Entry 3KP0 (X-ray diffraction, 2.80 A resolution); this record covers chains A and E.

# Chain A
Name: D-ornithine aminomutase E component
Organism: Clostridium sticklandii
Reference sequence: Q8VPJ5 (Q8VPJ5_CLOST); numbering as in UniProt; present here: 1-219, 223-743
Amino-acid sequence (763 residues; row label = number of the first residue in the row; note: 3 numbers in that range are skipped by the numbering (no residue carries them; nothing is unmodelled there)):
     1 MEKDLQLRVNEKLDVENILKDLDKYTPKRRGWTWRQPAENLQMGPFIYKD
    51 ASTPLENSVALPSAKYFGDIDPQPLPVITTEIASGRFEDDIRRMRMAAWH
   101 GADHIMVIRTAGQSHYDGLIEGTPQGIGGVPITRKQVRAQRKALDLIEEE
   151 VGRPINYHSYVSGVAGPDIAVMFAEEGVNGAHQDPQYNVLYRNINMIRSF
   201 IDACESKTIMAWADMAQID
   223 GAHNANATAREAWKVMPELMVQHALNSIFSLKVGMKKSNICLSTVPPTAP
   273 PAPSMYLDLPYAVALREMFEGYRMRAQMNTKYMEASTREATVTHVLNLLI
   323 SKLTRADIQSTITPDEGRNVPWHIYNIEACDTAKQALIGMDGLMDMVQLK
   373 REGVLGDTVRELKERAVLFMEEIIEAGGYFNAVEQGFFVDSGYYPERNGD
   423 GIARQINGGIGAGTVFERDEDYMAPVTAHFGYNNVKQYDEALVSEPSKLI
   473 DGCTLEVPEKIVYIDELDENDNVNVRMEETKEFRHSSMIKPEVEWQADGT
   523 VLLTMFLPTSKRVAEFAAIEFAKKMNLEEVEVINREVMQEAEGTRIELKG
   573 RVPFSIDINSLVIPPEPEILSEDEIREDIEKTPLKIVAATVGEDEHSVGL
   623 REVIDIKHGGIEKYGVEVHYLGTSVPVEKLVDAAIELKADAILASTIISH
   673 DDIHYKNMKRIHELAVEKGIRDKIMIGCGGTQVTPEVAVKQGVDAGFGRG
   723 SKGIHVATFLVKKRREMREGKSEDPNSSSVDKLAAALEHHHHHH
Disordered / not traced: 1-4, 507-508, 588-766
Sequence notes: expression tag (744-766)
Ligand contacts:
  - 5'-deoxyadenosine (5AD): E121, P124, L489, D490
  - Z98 ((2S)-2-amino-4-{[(1Z)-{3-hydroxy-2-methyl-5-[(phosphonooxy)methyl]pyridin-4-yl}methylidene]amino}butanoic acid): E81, R109, Q113, S114, Y160, S162, G163, H182, D184, Y187, R192, D219, G223, H225, N226, R297, Q299

# Chain E
Name: D-ornithine aminomutase S component
Organism: Clostridium sticklandii
Reference sequence: Q8VPJ6 (Q8VPJ6_CLOST); residue numbers follow UniProt; this construct covers 1-121
Amino-acid sequence (121 residues; row label = number of the first residue in the row):
     1 MKRADDFQQRRAHLANLSDEELQTRFWEMAEKIVDPLLDLGKKNTTPSIE
    51 RSVLLRMGFSSLEAKAIVDKTMDRGLMGKGAGHIVYKIAKEKNISVREAG
   101 LALSEGKYWDDAIQIFKGGVK
Disordered / not traced: 1-5, 115-121

# How chain A and chain E interact
Contacting residue pairs (133; chain A residue first):
  D117(A) with R51(E), salt bridge
  G118(A) with R51(E)
  L119(A) with S61(E)
  E121(A) with S61(E), hydrogen bond
  V164(A) with S48(E); R51(E)
  A165(A) with S48(E); R51(E)
  P167(A) with S48(E); S52(E)
  D168(A) with S48(E); R51(E), salt bridge; S52(E); L55(E)
  V171(A) with S52(E); R56(E)
  R198(A) with T46(E); S48(E), hydrogen bond
  F200(A) with L37(E), hydrophobic
  I201(A) with L40(E); G41(E); T46(E); I49(E)
  D202(A) with T46(E), hydrogen bond; S48(E), hydrogen bond; I49(E)
  C204(A) with G41(E)
  E205(A) with R56(E), salt bridge
  M242(A) with F26(E)
  A246(A) with F26(E), hydrophobic
  L247(A) with V34(E)
  I250(A) with A30(E); V34(E), hydrophobic
  F251(A) with L37(E), hydrophobic
  K254(A) with E31(E), salt bridge; D35(E), salt bridge; L38(E)
  V255(A) with L38(E), hydrophobic
  E289(A) with Q23(E)
  M290(A) with Q23(E); F26(E), hydrophobic; W27(E), hydrogen bond (backbone-side chain)
  F291(A) with W27(E), hydrophobic
  Y294(A) with W27(E), hydrophobic
  R382(A) with L14(E), hydrogen bond (side chain-backbone); A15(E); L17(E), hydrogen bond (side chain-backbone); D19(E), salt bridge; L22(E)
  E383(A) with F7(E)
  E386(A) with F7(E); R11(E), salt bridge; L22(E)
  R387(A) with F7(E)
  V389(A) with L22(E), hydrophobic; R25(E); F26(E), hydrophobic; M29(E)
  L390(A) with F7(E), hydrophobic; R10(E); L14(E), hydrophobic
  M392(A) with M29(E), hydrophobic; A30(E), hydrophobic; I33(E), hydrophobic
  E393(A) with H13(E), salt bridge; L14(E); R25(E), salt bridge; M29(E)
  I395(A) with I33(E), hydrophobic
  I396(A) with M29(E), hydrophobic; I33(E), hydrophobic
  Y401(A) with I33(E), hydrophobic
  F402(A) with L37(E), hydrophobic; L40(E), hydrophobic
  Y416(A) with R10(E), hydrogen bond
  P417(A) with D6(E); F7(E), hydrophobic; R10(E)
  E418(A) with D6(E)
  T436(A) with T45(E); T46(E); P47(E)
  V437(A) with N44(E); T45(E)
  F438(A) with N44(E); T45(E), hydrogen bond (backbone-backbone); M72(E), hydrophobic; M77(E), hydrophobic
  E439(A) with K43(E); N44(E); G78(E)
  R440(A) with K42(E); K43(E), hydrogen bond (backbone-backbone); N44(E), hydrogen bond (side chain-backbone); T45(E); G78(E)
  D441(A) with G78(E), hydrogen bond (backbone-backbone); K79(E), salt bridge
  D443(A) with K79(E); H83(E), hydrogen bond (backbone-side chain)
  Y444(A) with E50(E), hydrogen bond; G78(E); K79(E); G80(E)
  M445(A) with K79(E), hydrogen bond (backbone-backbone); H83(E); Y86(E), hydrophobic
  A446(A) with V53(E), hydrophobic
  P447(A) with M57(E)
  V448(A) with V53(E); R56(E)
  T449(A) with R56(E), hydrogen bond (backbone-side chain)
  A450(A) with R56(E), hydrogen bond (backbone-side chain)
  F452(A) with L38(E); G41(E); K42(E)
  G453(A) with G41(E); K42(E)
  Y454(A) with K42(E), hydrogen bond (backbone-backbone)
  Q459(A) with H83(E)
  Y460(A) with H83(E), hydrogen bond; Y86(E), hydrophobic; K90(E)
  L471(A) with Y86(E)
  I472(A) with M57(E), hydrophobic
  C475(A) with R56(E)
  T476(A) with L55(E); R56(E), hydrogen bond (backbone-backbone); G58(E)
  L477(A) with R56(E)
  K482(A) with G58(E)
  V484(A) with G58(E); S60(E)
Also at the interface, not in a pair above, chain A (75 interface residues in all): E175, I209, S249, K385, A388, E394, H451, L489
Also at the interface, not in a pair above, chain E (58 interface residues in all): S18, K32, F59, L62, G82, K87, V96, R97

# Summary
75 residues of chain A face 58 of chain E across their interface; the contacts include 20 hydrogen bonds and
10 salt bridges. Polar pairs include D117(A)-R51(E), D168(A)-R51(E) and E205(A)-R56(E). Ligands of chain A:
5'-deoxyadenosine and compound Z98.
Here chain A is D-ornithine aminomutase E component and chain E is D-ornithine aminomutase S component, both
from Clostridium sticklandii. Entry 3KP0 (Crystal Structure of ORNITHINE 4,5 AMINOMUTASE in complex with
2,4-diaminobutyrate (DAB) (Aerobic)) was determined by X-ray diffraction, deposited together with 3KOW, 3KOX,
3KOY and 3KP1.
